1CSH - chain A; structure by X-ray diffraction, 1.65 A resolution.

Chain A:
Name: Citrate synthase
Organism: Gallus gallus
Notes: EC 4.1.3.7
Reference sequence: P23007 (CISY_CHICK); residues 3-433 here correspond to UniProt positions 30-460 (UniProt number = residue number + 27)
Sequence (435 residues; each row starts with the number of its first residue):
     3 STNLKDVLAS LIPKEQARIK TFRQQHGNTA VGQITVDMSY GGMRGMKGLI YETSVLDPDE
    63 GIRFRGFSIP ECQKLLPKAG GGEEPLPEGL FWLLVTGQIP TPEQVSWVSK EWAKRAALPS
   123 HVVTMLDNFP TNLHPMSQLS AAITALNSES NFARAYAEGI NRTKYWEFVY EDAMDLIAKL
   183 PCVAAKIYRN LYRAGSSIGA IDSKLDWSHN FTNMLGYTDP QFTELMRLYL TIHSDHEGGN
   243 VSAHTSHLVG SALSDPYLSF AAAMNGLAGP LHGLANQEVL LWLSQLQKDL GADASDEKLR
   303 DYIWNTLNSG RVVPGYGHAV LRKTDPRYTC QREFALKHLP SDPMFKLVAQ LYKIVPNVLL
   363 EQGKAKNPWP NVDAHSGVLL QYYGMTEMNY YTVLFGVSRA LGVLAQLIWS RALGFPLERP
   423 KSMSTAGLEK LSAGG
Sequence notes: conflict Val9 (Ile36 in P23007), Ser12 (Asp39 in P23007), Ala32 (Val59 in P23007), 22 further conflict positions vs the reference (P23007) not listed
Small-molecule neighbours:
  - amidocarboxymethyldethia coenzyme A (AMX): Arg46, Arg164, Pro272, Leu273, His274, Gly275, Ala277, Leu309, Arg313, Val314, Val315, Pro316, Gly317, Tyr318, Gly319, His320, Ala321, Leu361, Lys366, Ala367, Lys368, Asn369, Asn373, Val374, Asp375, Phe397, Pro418, Leu419
  - oxaloacetate ion (OAA): Leu58, His238, Asn242, His274, His320, Arg329, Phe397, Arg401, Arg421
UniProt features mapped onto this chain:
  - binding site (oxaloacetate): Arg302

Overview:
Chain A binds oxaloacetate ion and amidocarboxymethyldethia coenzyme A. UniProt lists oxaloacetate-binding
residue Arg302.
Chain A is Citrate synthase (Gallus gallus); the structure, A very short hydrogen bond provides only moderate
stabilization of an enzyme: inhibitor complex of citrate ..., was determined by X-ray diffraction (same
publication as 1CSI).
